PDB entry 7QO3 | electron microscopy, 6.10 A resolution (low resolution: residue-level contacts below are approximate; hydrogen-bond / salt-bridge calls are withheld) | chains b and c of the 41 polymer chains in the assembly

== Chain b ==
Protein: Proteasome subunit alpha type-2
Source organism: Saccharomyces cerevisiae
UniProt: P23639 (PSA2_YEAST); residue numbers follow UniProt; this construct covers 1-250
Amino-acid sequence (250 residues; each row starts with the number of its first residue):
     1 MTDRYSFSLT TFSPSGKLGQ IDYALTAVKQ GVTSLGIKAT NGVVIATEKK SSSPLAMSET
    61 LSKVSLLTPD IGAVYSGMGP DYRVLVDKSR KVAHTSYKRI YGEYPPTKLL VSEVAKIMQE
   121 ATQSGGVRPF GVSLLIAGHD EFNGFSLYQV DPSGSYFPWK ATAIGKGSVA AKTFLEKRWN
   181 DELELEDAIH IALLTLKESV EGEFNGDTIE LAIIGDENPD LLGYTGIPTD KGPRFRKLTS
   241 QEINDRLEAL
Unresolved in the structure: 1
Swiss-Prot annotation at these positions:
  - cross-link: Lys108 (Glycyl lysine isopeptide (Lys-Gly) (interchain with G-Cter in ubiquitin))

== Chain c ==
Protein: Proteasome subunit alpha type-3
Source organism: Saccharomyces cerevisiae
UniProt: P23638 (PSA3_YEAST); numbering as in UniProt (aligned over 1-258)
Amino-acid sequence (258 residues; row label = number of the first residue in the row):
     1 MGSRRYDSRT TIFSPEGRLY QVEYALESIS HAGTAIGIMA SDGIVLAAER KVTSTLLEQD
    61 TSTEKLYKLN DKIAVAVAGL TADAEILINT ARIHAQNYLK TYNEDIPVEI LVRRLSDIKQ
   121 GYTQHGGLRP FGVSFIYAGY DDRYGYQLYT SNPSGNYTGW KAISVGANTS AAQTLLQMDY
   181 KDDMKVDDAI ELALKTLSKT TDSSALTYDR LEFATIRKGA NDGEVYQKIF KPQEIKDILV
   241 KTGITKKDED EEADEDMK
Unresolved in the structure: 1, 246-258
Swiss-Prot annotation at these positions:
  - cross-link (Glycyl lysine isopeptide (Lys-Gly)): Lys100 (interchain with G-Cter in ubiquitin), Lys199 (interchain with G-Cter in ubiquitin), Lys231 (interchain with G-Cter in ubiquitin)

== Chain b / chain c interface ==
Contacting residue pairs (72):
  Arg4(b) with Ser3(c); Arg4(c)
  Tyr5(b) with Gly2(c); Ser3(c); Tyr6(c)
  Ser6(b) with Gly126(c); Leu128(c)
  Phe7(b) with Ser3(c); Tyr6(c); Asp7(c); Gly126(c); Gly127(c)
  Ser8(b) with Gly127(c); Leu128(c); Arg129(c)
  Thr10(b) with Arg129(c)
  Thr11(b) with Gln21(c)
  Phe12(b) with Gln21(c); Tyr24(c); Ala25(c); Ser28(c); Pro130(c); Gly132(c)
  Ser13(b) with Tyr24(c)
  Pro14(b) with Tyr24(c)
  Ser15(b) with Glu27(c); His31(c)
  Gly16(b) with Tyr24(c); Glu27(c); Ser28(c)
  Lys17(b) with Ser28(c); His31(c)
  Leu18(b) with Asp83(c); Arg129(c)
  Lys38(b) with Glu58(c)
  Lys116(b) with Ile86(c); Asn89(c)
  Gln119(b) with Ala82(c); Asp83(c); Ile86(c); Phe131(c)
  Thr122(b) with Arg129(c)
  Gln123(b) with Tyr122(c); Leu128(c); Arg129(c)
  Ser124(b) with Leu128(c)
  Ser153(b) with Ala82(c)
  Gly154(b) with Ala82(c); Glu85(c)
  Ser155(b) with Thr81(c); Ala82(c)
  Tyr156(b) with Thr63(c); Tyr67(c); Glu85(c)
  Phe157(b) with Glu64(c)
  Pro158(b) with Leu57(c); Glu58(c); Ser62(c)
  Trp159(b) with Ser54(c); Leu56(c); Leu57(c); Glu58(c)
  Lys160(b) with Leu56(c); Glu58(c); Asp60(c)
  Ala161(b) with Leu56(c)
  Lys172(b) with Ser54(c); Thr55(c); Leu56(c)
  Leu175(b) with Leu56(c)
  Glu176(b) with Thr55(c); Leu56(c)
Also at the interface, not in a pair above, chain b (34 interface residues in all): Gly125, Trp179
Also at the interface, not in a pair above, chain c (39 interface residues in all): Thr10, Val52, Thr61, Leu80

== Overview ==
34 residues of chain b face 39 of chain c across their interface.
Here chain b is Proteasome subunit alpha type-2 and chain c is Proteasome subunit alpha type-3, both from
Saccharomyces cerevisiae. Entry 7QO3 (Structure of the 26S proteasome-Ubp6 complex in the si state (Core
Particle and Lid)) was determined by electron microscopy.
